Entry 8DUE (electron microscopy, 2.90 A resolution); this record covers chains C and D of the 7 polymer chains in the assembly.

Chain C (and D):
Molecule: DnaB-like replicative helicase
Source organism: Escherichia phage T4
Notes: EC 3.6.4.-; chain D of this document is another copy of the same molecule, construct and numbering; everything in this record applies to it too
Reference sequence: P04530 (HELIC_BPT4); numbering as in UniProt (aligned over 1-432)
Amino-acid sequence (432 residues; numbered 1 to 432; the number before each row is that of its first residue):
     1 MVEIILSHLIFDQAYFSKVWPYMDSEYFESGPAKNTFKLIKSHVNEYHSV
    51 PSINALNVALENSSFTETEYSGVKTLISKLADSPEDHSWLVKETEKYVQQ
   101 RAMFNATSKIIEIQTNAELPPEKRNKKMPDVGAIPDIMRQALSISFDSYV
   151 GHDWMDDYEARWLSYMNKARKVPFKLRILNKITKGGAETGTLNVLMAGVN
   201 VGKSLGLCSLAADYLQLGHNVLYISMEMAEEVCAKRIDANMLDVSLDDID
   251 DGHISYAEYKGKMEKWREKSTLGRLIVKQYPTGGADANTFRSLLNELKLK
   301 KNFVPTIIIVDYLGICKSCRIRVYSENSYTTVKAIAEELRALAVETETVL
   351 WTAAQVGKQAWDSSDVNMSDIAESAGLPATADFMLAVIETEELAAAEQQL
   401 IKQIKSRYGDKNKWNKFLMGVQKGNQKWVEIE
Small-molecule neighbours:
  - ATP-gamma-S (AGS; phosphothiophosphoric acid-adenylate ester), molecule 1: Val199, Asn200, Val201, Gly202, Lys203, Ser204, Leu205, Glu227, Met228, Arg236, Leu246, Tyr312, Gln355, Lys423, Gln426
  - ATP-gamma-S (AGS), molecule 2: Lys405, Ser406, Arg407, Tyr408, Gly409, Asp410, Lys411
Reported in the primary citation:
  - binding site for the 10-nt DNA strand: Asn327 to Tyr329, Lys358, Ala372 to Ala375

Interface between chain C and chain D:
Pairs across the interface (92):
  Met103(C) with Pro135(D), hydrophobic; Met138(D), hydrophobic
  Phe104(C) with Val131(D), hydrophobic
  Thr107(C) with Ile110(D); Gln114(D); Ile134(D)
  Ile110(C) with Thr107(D)
  Ile111(C) with Ile110(D), hydrophobic; Ile111(D), hydrophobic
  Gln114(C) with Phe104(D); Thr107(D), hydrogen bond; Ile111(D)
  Pro135(C) with Met103(D), hydrophobic
  Met138(C) with Met103(D), hydrophobic; Met138(D), hydrophobic
  Arg139(C) with Leu142(D)
  Ala141(C) with Met138(D), hydrophobic
  Leu142(C) with Met138(D), hydrophobic; Arg139(D)
  Ser145(C) with Lys300(D), hydrogen bond
  Phe146(C) with Lys300(D), hydrogen bond (backbone-side chain)
  Ser148(C) with Lys300(D)
  Tyr149(C) with Glu230(D)
  Val150(C) with Lys278(D), hydrogen bond (backbone-side chain); Leu293(D), hydrophobic; Leu297(D), hydrophobic; Lys301(D)
  Gly151(C) with Ile276(D); Val277(D)
  His152(C) with Glu230(D); Ala234(D); Leu275(D); Ile276(D); Val277(D), hydrogen bond (backbone-backbone)
  Asp153(C) with Arg274(D), salt bridge; Leu275(D); Ile276(D)
  Trp154(C) with Ala234(D); Ile237(D); Asp238(D), hydrogen bond; Met241(D), hydrophobic; Met263(D); Leu275(D), hydrogen bond (backbone-backbone)
  Met155(C) with Met263(D), hydrophobic; Arg267(D)
  Tyr158(C) with Tyr259(D); Lys260(D), hydrogen bond; Met263(D), hydrophobic; Glu264(D), hydrogen bond; Arg267(D)
  Glu159(C) with Tyr256(D), hydrogen bond; Lys260(D), salt bridge
  Arg161(C) with Ala234(D); Asp238(D), salt bridge; Tyr259(D), hydrogen bond; Met263(D)
  Trp162(C) with Ile254(D); Tyr256(D); Tyr259(D), hydrophobic
  Tyr165(C) with Ala234(D); Lys235(D); Asp238(D), hydrogen bond; Ile249(D), hydrophobic
  Lys168(C) with Asp250(D), hydrogen bond (side chain-backbone)
  Arg170(C) with Val232(D)
  Lys184(C) with Asp250(D); Asp251(D)
  Glu188(C) with Val232(D)
  Arg320(C) with Arg322(D), hydrogen bond (backbone-side chain); Val323(D); Tyr324(D)
  Arg322(C) with Arg322(D)
  Thr330(C) with Tyr324(D)
  Lys333(C) with Tyr324(D)
  Ala334(C) with Tyr324(D)
  Glu337(C) with Thr282(D); Ile315(D); Tyr324(D), hydrogen bond
  Arg340(C) with Glu227(D), hydrogen bond (side chain-backbone)
  Asn367(C) with Asp362(D)
  Met368(C) with Val199(D), hydrophobic; Trp361(D), hydrophobic
  Ser369(C) with Lys358(D); Trp361(D)
  Ala375(C) with Lys358(D); Trp361(D), hydrophobic
  Ala379(C) with Tyr312(D)
  Lys405(C) with Asn200(D), hydrogen bond
  Ser406(C) with Asn200(D)
  Arg407(C) with Glu227(D), salt bridge
  Lys411(C) with Asn200(D), hydrogen bond (side chain-backbone)
  Lys413(C) with Asp247(D), salt bridge
Other interface residues (no listed pair), chain C (57 interface residues in all): Glu95, Ile134, Asp147, Asp156, Ile321, Glu345, Ser374, Pro378, Asp382, Tyr408
Other interface residues (no listed pair), chain D (61 interface residues in all): Ala106, Leu215, Met228, Ala229, Glu231, Ser255, Leu272, Pro281, Glu296, Gln355

Overview:
57 residues of chain C and 61 residues of chain D are in contact, with 18 hydrogen bonds and 5 salt bridges.
Polar contacts include Asp153(C)-Arg274(D), Glu159(C)-Lys260(D) and Arg161(C)-Asp238(D). Chain C binds
ATP-gamma-S. From the paper: a binding site for the 10-nt DNA strand at Asn327(C), Lys358(C) and Ala372(C).
Chain C and chain D are both DnaB-like replicative helicase (Escherichia phage T4); the structure, Open state
of T4 bacteriophage gp41 hexamer bound with single strand DNA, was determined by electron microscopy (same
publication as 8DTP, 8DVF, 8DVI, 8DW6, 8DWJ, 8G0Z and 8GAO).
